Entry 7WI3 (electron microscopy, 4.00 A resolution); this record covers chains B and F of the 48 polymer chains in the assembly.

# Chain B (and F)
Protein: Modulator of FtsH protease HflK
From: Escherichia coli K-12
Notes: chain F of this document is another copy of the same molecule, construct and numbering; everything in this record applies to it too
UniProtKB: P0ABC7 (HFLK_ECOLI); numbering as in UniProt (aligned over 1-419)
Amino-acid sequence (419 residues; each row starts with the number of its first residue):
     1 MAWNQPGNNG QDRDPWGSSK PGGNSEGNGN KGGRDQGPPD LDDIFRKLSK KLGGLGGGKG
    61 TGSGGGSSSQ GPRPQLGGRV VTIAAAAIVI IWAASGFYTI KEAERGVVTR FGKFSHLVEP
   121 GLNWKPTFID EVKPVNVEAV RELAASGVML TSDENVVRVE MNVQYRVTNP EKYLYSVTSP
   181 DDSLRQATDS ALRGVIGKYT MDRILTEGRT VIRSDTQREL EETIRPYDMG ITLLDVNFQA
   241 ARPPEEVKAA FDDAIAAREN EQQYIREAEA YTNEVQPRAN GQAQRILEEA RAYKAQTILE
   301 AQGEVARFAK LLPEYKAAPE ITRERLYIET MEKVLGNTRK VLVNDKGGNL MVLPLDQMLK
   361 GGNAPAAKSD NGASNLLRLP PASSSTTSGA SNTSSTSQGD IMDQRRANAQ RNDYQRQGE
Not modelled in the structure: 1-77, 353-419
Swiss-Prot annotation at these positions:
  - mutagenesis: Ala-145 (A145V: In hflK13; stabilizes overproduced SecY but not overproduced cII protein)

# Chain B / chain F interface
Contacting residue pairs (14):
  Asp-345(B) with Lys-346(F), salt bridge
  Lys-346(B) with Lys-346(F)
  Gly-347(B) with Lys-346(F); Gly-347(F)
  Gly-348(B) with Gly-347(F); Gly-348(F)
  Asn-349(B) with Gly-348(F); Asn-349(F)
  Leu-350(B) with Asn-349(F), hydrogen bond (backbone-backbone); Leu-350(F)
  Met-351(B) with Asn-349(F), hydrogen bond (backbone-backbone); Leu-350(F), hydrophobic; Met-351(F)
  Val-352(B) with Met-351(F)
Other interface residues (no listed pair), chain F (7 interface residues in all): Asn-344

# Overview
8 residues of chain B and 7 residues of chain F are in contact; the contacts include 2 hydrogen bonds and 1
salt bridge. Polar pairs include Asp-345(B)/Lys-346(F), Leu-350(B)/Asn-349(F) and Met-351(B)/Asn-349(F). From
UniProt: one mutagenesis site on chain B.
Both chains are Modulator of FtsH protease HflK (Escherichia coli K-12). Entry 7WI3 (Cryo-EM structure of
E.Coli FtsH-HflkC AAA protease complex) was determined by electron microscopy, deposited together with 7WI4.
